8B8D - chains B and D of the 4 polymer chains in the assembly; structure by X-ray diffraction, 2.40 A resolution.

== Chain B (and D) ==
Protein: Phosphoprotein
Organism: Gaboon viper virus 1
Notes: chain D of this document is another copy of the same molecule, construct and numbering; everything in this record applies to it too
UniProtKB: L0N429 (L0N429_9MONO); residues 67-178 here = UniProt positions 67-178
Chain sequence (115 residues; each row starts with the number of its first residue):
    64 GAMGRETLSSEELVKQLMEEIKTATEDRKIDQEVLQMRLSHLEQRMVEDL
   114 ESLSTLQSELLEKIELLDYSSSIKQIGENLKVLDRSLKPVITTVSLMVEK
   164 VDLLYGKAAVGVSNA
Not modelled in the structure: 64-70, 170-178 (chain D: 64-71, 175-178)
Differences from the reference sequence: expression tag (64-66)

== Interface between chain B and chain D ==
Pairs across the interface (12; chain B residue first):
  Ile84(B) - Ile84(D)  hydrophobic
  Arg91(B) - Arg91(D)
  Leu98(B) - Leu98(D)  hydrophobic
  Gln120(B) - Gln120(D)
  Gln120(B) - Leu123(D)
  Tyr132(B) - Tyr132(D)  hydrophobic
  Leu146(B) - Leu146(D)  hydrophobic
  Val157(B) - Met160(D)  hydrophobic
  Val164(B) - Val164(D)  hydrophobic
  Tyr168(B) - Leu167(D)  hydrogen bond (side chain-backbone)
  Tyr168(B) - Lys170(D)
  Tyr168(B) - Ala171(D)  hydrophobic
Other interface residues (no listed pair), chain B (16 interface residues in all): Leu80, Met109, Leu130, Leu150, Met160, Val161, Leu167
Other interface residues (no listed pair), chain D (18 interface residues in all): Leu80, Met109, Ile127, Leu130, Leu150, Val161

== Summary ==
16 residues of chain B face 18 of chain D across their interface, with 1 hydrogen bond. Its one
hydrogen-bonded contact is Tyr168(B)-Leu167(D).
Both chains are Phosphoprotein (Gaboon viper virus 1). Entry 8B8D (multimerization domain of Gaboon Viper
Virus 1) was determined by X-ray diffraction together with 8B8A and 8B8B from the same study.
